PDB entry 1ZR0 | X-ray diffraction, 1.80 A resolution | chains A and B

[Chain A]
Molecule: Cationic trypsin
Source organism: Bos taurus
Notes: EC 3.4.21.4
UniProtKB: P00760 (TRY1_BOVIN); the construct lacks a stretch of the UniProt sequence and is renumbered around it, so the offset changes along the chain: 16-34 = UniProt 21-39; 37-67 = UniProt 40-70; 69-125 = UniProt 71-127; 127-130 = UniProt 128-131; 5 more segments
Amino-acid sequence (223 residues; each row starts with the number of its first residue; note: 10 numbers in that range are skipped by the numbering (no residue carries them; nothing is unmodelled there)):
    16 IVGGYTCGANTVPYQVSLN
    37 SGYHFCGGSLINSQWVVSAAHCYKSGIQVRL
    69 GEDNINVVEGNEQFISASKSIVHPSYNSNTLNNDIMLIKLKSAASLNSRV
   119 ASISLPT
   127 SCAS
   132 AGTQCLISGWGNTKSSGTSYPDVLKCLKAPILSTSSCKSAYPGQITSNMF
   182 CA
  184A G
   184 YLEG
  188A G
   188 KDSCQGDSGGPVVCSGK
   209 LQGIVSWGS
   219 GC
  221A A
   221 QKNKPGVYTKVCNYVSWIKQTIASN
Disulfides: Cys22-Cys157, Cys42-Cys58, Cys128-Cys232, Cys136-Cys201, Cys168-Cys182, Cys191-Cys220
Differences from the reference sequence: conflict Thr98 (Asp165 in P00760)
Metal / ion sites: Ca2+: Glu70, Asn72, Val75, Glu80

[Chain B]
Molecule: Tissue factor pathway inhibitor 2
Source organism: Homo sapiens
Notes: fragment: Kunitz domain 1 (KD1)
UniProtKB: P48307 (TFPI2_HUMAN); residues 1-59 here correspond to UniProt positions 32-90 (UniProt number = residue number + 31)
Amino-acid sequence (63 residues; each row starts with the number of its first residue; a row labelled like 1A-1D holds insertion residues (1A, then the next letters in order)):
 1A-1D PTGN
     1 NAEICLLPLDYGPCRALLLRYYYDRYTQSCRQFLYGGCEGNANNFYTWEA
    51 CDDACWRIE
Disulfides: Cys5-Cys55, Cys14-Cys38, Cys30-Cys51
UniProt features mapped onto this chain:
  - site: Arg15, Ala16 (Reactive bond)

[Chain A / chain B interface]
Residue-residue contacts - 42 pairs, chain A then chain B:
  Tyr39(A) with Leu17(B); Leu18(B); Leu19(B), hydrogen bond (side chain-backbone)
  Phe41(A) with Ala16(B); Leu17(B), hydrogen bond (backbone-backbone); Leu18(B), hydrophobic
  Cys42(A) with Ala16(B), hydrophobic
  His57(A) with Cys14(B); Arg15(B); Ala16(B); Leu18(B); Gly36(B)
  Lys60(A) with Leu18(B)
  Leu99(A) with Cys14(B), hydrophobic; Cys38(B), hydrophobic
  Tyr151(A) with Leu17(B); Leu34(B)
  Asp189(A) with Arg15(B), salt bridge
  Ser190(A) with Arg15(B), hydrogen bond
  Cys191(A) with Arg15(B)
  Gln192(A) with Gly12(B); Pro13(B); Cys14(B), hydrogen bond (side chain-backbone); Arg15(B); Ala16(B); Leu17(B)
  Gly193(A) with Arg15(B), hydrogen bond (backbone-backbone); Ala16(B); Leu17(B)
  Asp194(A) with Arg15(B), hydrogen bond (backbone-backbone)
  Ser195(A) with Arg15(B), hydrogen bond (backbone-backbone); Ala16(B), hydrogen bond (side chain-backbone)
  Ser214(A) with Cys14(B); Arg15(B), hydrogen bond (backbone-backbone)
  Trp215(A) with Pro13(B); Cys14(B), hydrophobic; Arg15(B)
  Gly216(A) with Pro13(B), hydrogen bond (backbone-backbone); Arg15(B)
  Gly219(A) with Arg15(B), hydrogen bond (backbone-side chain)
  Cys220(A) with Arg15(B)
  Gly226(A) with Arg15(B)
Other interface residues (no listed pair), chain A (26 interface residues in all): His40, Ser96, Asn97, Thr149, Val213, Tyr228
Other interface residues (no listed pair), chain B (14 interface residues in all): Tyr11, Gly37, Glu39

[Overview]
The interface between chain A and chain B involves 26 residues on one side and 14 on the other, with 11
hydrogen bonds and 1 salt bridge. Polar contacts include Asp189(A)-Arg15(B), Tyr39(A)-Leu19(B) and
Ser190(A)-Arg15(B). The Ca2+ site is built by Glu70(A), Asn72(A), Val75(A) and Glu80(A).
Chain A is Cationic trypsin (Bos taurus) and chain B is Tissue factor pathway inhibitor 2 (Homo sapiens); the
structure, Crystal Structure of Kunitz Domain 1 of Tissue Factor Pathway Inhibitor-2 with Bovine Trypsin, was
determined by X-ray diffraction.
